PDB entry 4CB8 | X-ray diffraction, 2.90 A resolution | chain A

Chain A:
Protein: Beta-catenin-like protein 1
From: Homo sapiens
UniProtKB: Q8WYA6 (CTBL1_HUMAN); residues 77-563 here = UniProt positions 77-563
Sequence (496 residues; numbered 68 to 563; the number before each row is that of its first residue):
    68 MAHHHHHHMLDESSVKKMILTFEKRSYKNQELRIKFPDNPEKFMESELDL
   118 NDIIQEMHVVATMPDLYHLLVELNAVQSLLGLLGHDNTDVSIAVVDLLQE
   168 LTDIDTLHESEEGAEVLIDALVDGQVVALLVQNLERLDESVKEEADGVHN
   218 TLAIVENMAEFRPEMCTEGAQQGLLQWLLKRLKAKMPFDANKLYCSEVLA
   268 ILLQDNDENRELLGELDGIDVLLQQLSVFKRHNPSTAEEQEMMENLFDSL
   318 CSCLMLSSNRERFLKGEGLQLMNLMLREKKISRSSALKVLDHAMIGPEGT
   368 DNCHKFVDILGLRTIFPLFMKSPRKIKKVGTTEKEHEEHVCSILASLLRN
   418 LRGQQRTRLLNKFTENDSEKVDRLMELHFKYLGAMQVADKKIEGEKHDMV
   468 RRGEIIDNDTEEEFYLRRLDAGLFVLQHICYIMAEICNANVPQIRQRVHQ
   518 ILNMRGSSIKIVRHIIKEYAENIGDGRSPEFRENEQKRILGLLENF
Not modelled in the structure: 68-75
Sequence notes: expression tag (68-76)
What the authors report for this chain:
  - contacts within the chain: Asn96-Ser113, Asn96-His152, Arg100-Glu114
  - binding site for sulfate ion: Arg380, Arg425, Lys429

In short:
From the paper: a binding site for sulfate ion at Arg380, Arg425 and Lys429; contacts within the chain
involving Asn96, Ser113 and His152 among others.
Chain A is Beta-catenin-like protein 1 (Homo sapiens); the structure, Structural and mutational analysis
reveals that CTNNBL1 binds NLSs in a manner distinct from that of ..., was determined by X-ray diffraction
together with 4CB9 and 4CBA from the same study.
